PDB entry 6IDI | electron microscopy, 12.00 A resolution (very low resolution: no residue pairs are listed; an interface is given only as per-side residue counts) | chains A and B of the 12 polymer chains in the assembly

== Chain A (and B) ==
Protein: Envelope protein
From: Dengue virus 3
Notes: chain B of this document is another copy of the same molecule, construct and numbering; everything in this record applies to it too
UniProtKB: A9LID6 (A9LID6_9FLAV); residues 1-493 here correspond to UniProt positions 281-773 (UniProt number = residue number + 280)
Sequence (493 residues; row label = number of the first residue in the row):
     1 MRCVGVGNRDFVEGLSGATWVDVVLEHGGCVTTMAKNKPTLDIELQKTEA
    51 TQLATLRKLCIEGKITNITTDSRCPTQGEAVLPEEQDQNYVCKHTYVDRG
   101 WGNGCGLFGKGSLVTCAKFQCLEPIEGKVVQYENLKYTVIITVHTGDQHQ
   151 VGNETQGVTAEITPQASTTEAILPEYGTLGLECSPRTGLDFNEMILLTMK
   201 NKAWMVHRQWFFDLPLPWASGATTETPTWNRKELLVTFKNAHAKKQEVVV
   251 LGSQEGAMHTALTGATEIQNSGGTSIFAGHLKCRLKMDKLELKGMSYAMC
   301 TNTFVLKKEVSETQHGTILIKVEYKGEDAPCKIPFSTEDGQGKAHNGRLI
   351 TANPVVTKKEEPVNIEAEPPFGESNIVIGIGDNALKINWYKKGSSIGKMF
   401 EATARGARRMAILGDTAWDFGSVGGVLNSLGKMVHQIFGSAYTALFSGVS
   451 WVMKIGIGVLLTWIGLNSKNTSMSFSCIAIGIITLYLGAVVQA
Not modelled in the structure: 1
From the paper describing this entry:
  - post-translational modification sites: N67 (citing earlier work)

== How chain A and chain B interact ==
At this resolution (12 A) residue pairs are not listed: 2 residues of chain A and 3 of chain B lie at the interface.

== In short ==
2 residues of chain A face 3 of chain B across their interface. The paper reports a modification site at
N67(A).
Both chains are Envelope protein (Dengue virus 3). Entry 6IDI (Cryo-EM structure of Immature Dengue virus
serotype 3 in complex with human antibody 1H10 Fab at ...) was determined by electron microscopy (same
publication as 6IDK and 6IDL).
